7UZ6 - chains M and N of the 9 polymer chains in the assembly; structure by electron microscopy, 2.80 A resolution.

== Chain M ==
Molecule: M8a-28 Fab heavy chain
From: Mus musculus
Notes: antibody fragment or engineered binder
Amino-acid sequence (232 residues; row label = number of the first residue in the row; note: 8 numbers in that range are skipped by the numbering (no residue carries them; nothing is unmodelled there)):
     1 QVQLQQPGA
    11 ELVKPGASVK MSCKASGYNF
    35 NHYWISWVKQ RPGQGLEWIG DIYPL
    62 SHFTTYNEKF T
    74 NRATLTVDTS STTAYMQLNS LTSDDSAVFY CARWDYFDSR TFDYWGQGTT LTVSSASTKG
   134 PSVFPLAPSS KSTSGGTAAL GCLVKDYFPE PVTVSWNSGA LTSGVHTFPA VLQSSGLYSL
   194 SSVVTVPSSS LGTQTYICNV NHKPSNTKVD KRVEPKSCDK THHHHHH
Disordered / not traced: 128-240
Disulfide bonds: Cys23-Cys104

== Chain N ==
Molecule: M8a-28 Fab light chain
From: Mus musculus
Notes: antibody fragment or engineered binder
Amino-acid sequence (214 residues; each row starts with the number of its first residue; note: 20 numbers in that range are skipped by the numbering (no residue carries them; nothing is unmodelled there)):
     1 DILLTQFPAI LSVSPGERVS FSCRASQTI
    36 GTNIHWYQQR INGSPRLLIK YA
    65 SESISGIP
    74 SRFSGSG
    83 SGTDFSLSIN NVESEDIADY YCQQINS
   114 WPLTFGAGTK LDLKRTVAAP SVFIFPPSDE QLKSGTASVV CLLNNFYPRE AKVQWKVDNA
   174 LQSGNSQESV TEQDSKDSTY SLSSTLTLSK ADYEKHKVYA CEVTHQGLSS PVTKSFNRGE
   234 C
Disordered / not traced: 127-234
Disulfide bonds: Cys23-Cys104

== Interface between chain M and chain N ==
Contacting residue pairs (36):
  Val42(M) - Phe118(N)  hydrophobic
  Gln44(M) - Gln44(N)  hydrogen bond
  Gly49(M) - Tyr103(N)
  Leu50(M) - Gln44(N)
  Leu50(M) - Pro50(N)  hydrophobic
  Leu50(M) - Tyr103(N)  hydrophobic
  Leu50(M) - Phe118(N)
  Trp52(M) - Trp114(N)
  Trp52(M) - Pro115(N)  hydrophobic
  Trp52(M) - Leu116(N)
  Asp55(M) - Trp114(N)  hydrogen bond
  Asp55(M) - Leu116(N)
  Thr66(M) - Trp114(N)
  Tyr103(M) - Gly48(N)  hydrogen bond (side chain-backbone)
  Tyr103(M) - Ser49(N)
  Tyr103(M) - Pro50(N)
  Trp107(M) - Ile107(N)
  Trp107(M) - Trp114(N)  hydrophobic
  Ser112(M) - Lys55(N)  hydrogen bond
  Ser112(M) - Tyr56(N)
  Arg113(M) - Asn38(N)
  Arg113(M) - His40(N)  hydrogen bond (backbone-side chain)
  Arg113(M) - Tyr56(N)  hydrogen bond
  Arg113(M) - Ile107(N)
  Thr114(M) - His40(N)
  Thr114(M) - Tyr42(N)  hydrogen bond (backbone-side chain)
  Thr114(M) - Leu52(N)
  Thr114(M) - Lys55(N)
  Phe115(M) - Tyr42(N)
  Phe115(M) - Ile107(N)  hydrophobic
  Phe115(M) - Leu116(N)  hydrophobic
  Asp116(M) - Leu52(N)
  Trp118(M) - Tyr42(N)  hydrophobic
  Trp118(M) - Ser49(N)
  Trp118(M) - Pro50(N)  hydrophobic
  Gly119(M) - Ser49(N)  hydrogen bond (backbone-side chain)
Interface residues without a listed pair, chain M (21 interface residues in all): Trp38, Gln48, Asn68, Asp111, Gln120
Interface residues without a listed pair, chain N (18 interface residues in all): Arg51, Gln105

== In short ==
The interface between chain M and chain N involves 21 residues on one side and 18 on the other, with 8
hydrogen bonds. Among the polar pairs are Gln44(M)-Gln44(N), Asp55(M)-Trp114(N) and Tyr103(M)-Gly48(N).
Chain M is M8a-28 Fab heavy chain and chain N is M8a-28 Fab light chain, both from Mus musculus; the
structure, Structure of the SARS-CoV-2 S 6P trimer in complex with the mouse antibody Fab fragment, M8a-28,
was determined by electron microscopy (same publication as 7UZ4, 7UZ7, 7UZ8, 7UZ9, 7UZA, 7UZB, 7UZC and 7UZD).
